Entry 6UR5 (X-ray diffraction, 4.00 A resolution); this record covers chains A and B of the 3 polymer chains in the assembly.

== Chain A ==
Protein: Antibody heavy chain
From: Homo sapiens
Notes: antibody fragment or engineered binder
Sequence (246 residues; numbered -1 to 244; the number before each row is that of its first residue; numbers below 1 keep their minus sign (Ala-1 is residue -1)):
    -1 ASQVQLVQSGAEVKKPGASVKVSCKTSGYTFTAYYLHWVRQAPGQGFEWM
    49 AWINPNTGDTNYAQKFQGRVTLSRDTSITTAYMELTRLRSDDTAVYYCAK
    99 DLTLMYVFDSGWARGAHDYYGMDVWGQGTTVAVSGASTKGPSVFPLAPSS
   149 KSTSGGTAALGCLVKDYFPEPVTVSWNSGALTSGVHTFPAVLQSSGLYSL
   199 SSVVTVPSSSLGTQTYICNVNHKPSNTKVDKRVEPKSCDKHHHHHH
Unresolved in the structure: -1 to 0, 234-244
Disulfide bonds: Cys22-Cys96, Cys160-Cys216

== Chain B ==
Protein: Antibody light chain
From: Homo sapiens
Notes: antibody fragment or engineered binder
Sequence (216 residues; numbered -1 to 214; the number before each row is that of its first residue; numbers below 1 keep their minus sign (Ala-1 is residue -1)):
    -1 ASPSALTQPASVSGSPGQSVTISCTGTNSDVGTFDLVSWYQQYPGKAPKL
    49 IIYEGSRRPSGVSDRFSGSKSGNTASLTISGLQAEDEADYYCSSYAGSVV
    99 FGGGTKLTVLGQPKGAPSVTLFPPSSEELQANKATLVCLISDFYPGAVTV
   149 AWKADSSPVKAGVETTTPSKQSNNKYAASSYLSLTPEQWKSHRSYSCQVT
   199 HEGSTVEKTVAPTECS
Unresolved in the structure: -1 to 1, 211-214

== Chain A / chain B interface ==
Pairs across the interface - 55 pairs, chain A then chain B:
  Gln39(A) with Gln40(B), hydrogen bond; Tyr89(B), hydrogen bond
  Gln43(A) with Tyr89(B), hydrogen bond (backbone-side chain)
  Gly44(A) with Tyr89(B)
  Phe45(A) with Gln40(B); Pro46(B), hydrophobic; Tyr89(B), hydrophobic; Phe99(B)
  Trp47(A) with Ser96(B); Val97(B), hydrophobic
  Tyr117(A) with Ser36(B); Tyr38(B), hydrogen bond; Ser91(B); Ser92(B); Val97(B)
  Tyr118(A) with Ser36(B); Glu52(B)
  Gly119(A) with Tyr38(B); Leu48(B)
  Met120(A) with Tyr38(B), hydrogen bond (backbone-side chain); Leu48(B); Val97(B), hydrophobic
  Asp121(A) with Leu48(B)
  Trp123(A) with Tyr38(B); Pro46(B), hydrophobic
  Gly124(A) with Ala45(B)
  Ser140(A) with Lys131(B), hydrogen bond
  Phe142(A) with Glu125(B); Glu126(B); Lys131(B)
  Pro143(A) with Ser123(B); Glu125(B); Glu126(B)
  Ala145(A) with Phe120(B)
  Ala157(A) with Phe120(B)
  Leu161(A) with Glu126(B); Tyr179(B), hydrophobic
  Lys163(A) with Lys131(B)
  Asp164(A) with Lys131(B), salt bridge
  His184(A) with Ala175(B)
  Phe186(A) with Leu137(B), hydrophobic; Ile138(B); Ala175(B), hydrophobic; Ala176(B)
  Pro187(A) with Ser167(B); Ser177(B)
  Ala188(A) with Thr164(B), hydrogen bond (backbone-side chain)
  Val189(A) with Glu162(B); Thr163(B); Thr164(B); Ser177(B); Tyr179(B), hydrophobic
  Leu198(A) with Tyr179(B)
  Ser199(A) with Tyr179(B), hydrogen bond
  Lys229(A) with Glu125(B), salt bridge
Also at the interface, not in a pair above, chain A (35 interface residues in all): Tyr95, Leu100, Leu144, Leu190, Gln191, Ser197, Val201
Also at the interface, not in a pair above, chain B (38 interface residues in all): Leu34, Lys44, Tyr51, Tyr93, Gly101, Pro121, Thr133, Val135, Ser139, Gln169

== Summary ==
35 residues of chain A face 38 of chain B across their interface; the contacts include 8 hydrogen bonds and 2
salt bridges. Polar pairs include Asp164(A)-Lys131(B), Lys229(A)-Glu125(B) and Gln39(A)-Gln40(B).
Chain A is Antibody heavy chain and chain B is Antibody light chain, both from Homo sapiens; the structure,
Resurfaced influenza hemagglutinin in complex with a broadly neutralizing antibody, was determined by X-ray
diffraction.
